PDB entry 7SF0 | X-ray diffraction, 1.95 A resolution | chain A

[Chain A]
Protein: DNA repair NTP-phosphohydrolase
Organism: Vaccinia virus Western Reserve
UniProt: L7QJE0 (L7QJE0_9POXV); residues 1-213 here = UniProt positions 1-213
Sequence (221 residues; each row starts with the number of its first residue):
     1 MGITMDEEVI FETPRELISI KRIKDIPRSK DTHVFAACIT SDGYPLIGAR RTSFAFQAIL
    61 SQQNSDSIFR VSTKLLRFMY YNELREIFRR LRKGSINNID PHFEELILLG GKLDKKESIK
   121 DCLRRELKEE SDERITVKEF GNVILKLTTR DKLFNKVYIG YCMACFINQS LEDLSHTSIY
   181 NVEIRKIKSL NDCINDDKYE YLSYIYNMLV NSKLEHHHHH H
Unresolved in the structure: 1-3, 213-221
Construct notes: expression tag (214-221)
Ion coordination: Na+ near D100 (its only coordinating residue here); Mg2+: E126, E130, E183
Ligand contacts: 7N-methyl-8-hydroguanosine-5'-diphosphate (M7G): E16, H33, F35, R50, F54, Q57, K112, T149, D151, F154, Y158, I159
Reported in the primary citation:
  - binding site for 7N-methyl-8-hydroguanosine-5'-diphosphate: E16, F54, D151, Y158
  - Mg2+ coordination: E126, E130, E183
  - Mg2+ coordination through a water molecule: E129
  - catalytic residues: E126 (proposed by the authors, not directly observed)
  - mutagenesis - F54A, Y158A (98-fold): decreased catalytic activity on methylated RNA
  - specificity-determining residues: F54, Y158
  - mutagenesis - Y158A: abolished binding to 5'-monophosphate RNA
  - mutagenesis - F54A: decreased binding to 5' monophosphate RNA

[Summary]
Bound to chain A: 7N-methyl-8-hydroguanosine-5'-diphosphate. E126, E130 and E183 coordinate Mg2+. From the
paper: the catalytic residue E126; F54A and Y158A reduce catalytic activity on methylated RNA.
Chain A is DNA repair NTP-phosphohydrolase (Vaccinia virus Western Reserve); the structure, Crystal structure
of Vaccinia Virus decapping enzyme D9 in complex with trinucleotide substrate, was determined by X-ray
diffraction together with 7SEZ from the same study.
